PDB entry 7EV9 | electron microscopy, 2.60 A resolution | chains E and I of the 9 polymer chains in the assembly

# Chain E (and I)
Protein: Particulate methane monooxygenase alpha subunit
From: Methylococcus capsulatus (strain ATCC 33009 / NCIMB 11132 / Bath)
Notes: EC 1.14.18.3; chain I of this document is another copy of the same molecule, construct and numbering; everything in this record applies to it too
Reference sequence: G1UBD1 (PMOB_METCA); residues 1-414 here = UniProt positions 1-414
Amino-acid sequence (414 residues; row label = number of the first residue in the row):
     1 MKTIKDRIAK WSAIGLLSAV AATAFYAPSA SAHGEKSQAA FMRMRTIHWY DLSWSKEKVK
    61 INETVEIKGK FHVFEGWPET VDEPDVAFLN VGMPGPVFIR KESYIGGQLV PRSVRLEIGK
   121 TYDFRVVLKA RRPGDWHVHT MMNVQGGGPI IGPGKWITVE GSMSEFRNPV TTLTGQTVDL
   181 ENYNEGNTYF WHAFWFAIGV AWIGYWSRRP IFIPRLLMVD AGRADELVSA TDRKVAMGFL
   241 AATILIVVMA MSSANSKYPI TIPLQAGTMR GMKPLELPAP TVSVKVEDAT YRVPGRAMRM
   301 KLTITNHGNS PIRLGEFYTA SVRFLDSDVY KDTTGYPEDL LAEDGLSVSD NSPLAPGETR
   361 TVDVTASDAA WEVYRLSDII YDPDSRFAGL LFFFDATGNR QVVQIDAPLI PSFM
Not modelled in the structure: 1-32
Metal / ion sites: Cu+ site 1 near H33 (its only coordinating residue here); Cu+ site 2: H48, H72; Cu+ site 3 near E316 (its only coordinating residue here); Cu+ site 4 near D395 (its only coordinating residue here)
Swiss-Prot annotation at these positions:
  - binding site (Cu cation): H33, H48, H72, H137, H139

# Interface between chain E and chain I
Pairs across the interface (29):
  E75(E) with R270(I), hydrogen bond (backbone-side chain)
  G76(E) with R270(I)
  W77(E) with R270(I)
  E79(E) with G267(I); T268(I), hydrogen bond
  E83(E) with R115(I), salt bridge; R270(I), salt bridge
  I118(E) with R270(I)
  I380(E) with I262(I), hydrophobic; P263(I)
  Y381(E) with P263(I)
  D382(E) with P263(I); Q265(I)
  P383(E) with L264(I); Q265(I); A266(I), hydrogen bond (backbone-backbone)
  D384(E) with R112(I), salt bridge; Q265(I); A266(I)
  S385(E) with Q265(I)
  R386(E) with R112(I); M269(I)
  I410(E) with L173(I), hydrophobic
  P411(E) with L173(I)
  F413(E) with L173(I), hydrophobic; I260(I), hydrophobic
  M414(E) with L173(I); T174(I); I260(I), hydrophobic

# In short
Chain E and chain I form an interface of 17 and 14 residues respectively; the contacts include 3 hydrogen
bonds and 3 salt bridges. Polar pairs include E83(E)-R115(I), E83(E)-R270(I) and D384(E)-R112(I). From
UniProt: 5 Cu cation-binding residues on chain E.
Both chains are Particulate methane monooxygenase alpha subunit (Methylococcus capsulatus (strain ATCC 33009 /
NCIMB 11132 / Bath)). Entry 7EV9 (cryoEM structure of particulate methane monooxygenase associated with Cu(I))
was determined by electron microscopy.
